Entry 6SIQ (X-ray diffraction, 1.60 A resolution); this record covers chains A and P.

# Chain A
Protein: 14-3-3 protein sigma
Organism: Homo sapiens
UniProtKB: P31947 (1433S_HUMAN); residues 1-231 here = UniProt positions 1-231
Chain sequence (236 residues; each row starts with the number of its first residue; numbers below 1 keep their minus sign (Gly-4 is residue -4)):
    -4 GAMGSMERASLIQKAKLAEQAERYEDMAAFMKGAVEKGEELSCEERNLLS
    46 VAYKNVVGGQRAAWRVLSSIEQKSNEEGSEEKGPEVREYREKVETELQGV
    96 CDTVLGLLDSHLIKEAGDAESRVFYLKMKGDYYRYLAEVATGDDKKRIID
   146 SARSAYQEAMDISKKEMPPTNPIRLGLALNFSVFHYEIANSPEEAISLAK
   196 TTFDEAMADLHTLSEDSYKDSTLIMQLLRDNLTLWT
Not modelled in the structure: 71-78
Construct notes: expression tag (-4 to 0)
UniProt features mapped onto this chain:
  - site (Interaction with phosphoserine on interacting protein): Arg56, Arg129
  - modified residue (Phosphoserine): Ser5, Ser74
Ligand contacts:
  - LF5 (4-chloranyl-7-propan-2-yloxy-1-benzothiophene-2-carboximidamide), molecule 1: Glu14, Cys38, Glu39, Asn42, Leu43, Val46
  - LF5, molecule 2: Gln93, Asp97, Leu100, Tyr128, Leu131, Asp139, Arg142, Ile143

# Chain P
Protein: Cellular tumor antigen p53
UniProtKB: P04637 (P53_HUMAN); numbering as in UniProt (aligned over 382-393)
Chain sequence (12 residues; row label = number of the first residue in the row):
   382 KLMFKTEGPDSD
Not modelled in the structure: 382-383
Modified positions: Thr387 (phosphothreonine; TPO)
UniProt features mapped onto this chain:
  - modified residue: Lys382 (N6,N6-dimethyllysine), Ser392 (Phosphoserine)
  - cross-link: Lys386 (Glycyl lysine isopeptide (Lys-Gly) (interchain with G-Cter in SUMO))
  - natural variant: Phe385 (F385L: In a sporadic cancer), Gly389 (G389W: In a sporadic cancer), Ser392 (S392L: In a sporadic cancer)
  - mutagenesis: Lys382 (K382A: Abolishes acetylation by CREBBP; K382R: Abolishes monomethylation by KMT5A), Leu383 (L383A: Abolishes S-315 phosphorylation by CDK2/cyclin A), Phe385 (F385A: Reduced SUMO1 conjugation), Lys386 (K386A: Abolishes SUMO1 conjugation, in vitro and in vivo), Thr387 (T387A: No effect SUMO1 conjugation), Glu388 (E388A: Abolishes SUMO1 conjugation), Ser392 (S392D: Mimics phosphorylation; promotes ability to undergo liquid-liquid phase separation; S392E: Abolished ability to undergo liquid-liquid phase separation)

# Chain A / chain P interface
Residue-residue contacts (32; chain A residue first):
  Lys49(A) - Thr387(P)
  Lys49(A) - Glu388(P)  hydrogen bond (side chain-backbone)
  Lys49(A) - Pro390(P)  hydrogen bond (side chain-backbone)
  Lys49(A) - Ser392(P)  hydrogen bond (backbone-side chain)
  Asn50(A) - Pro390(P)
  Asn50(A) - Ser392(P)
  Gly53(A) - Ser392(P)
  Gly53(A) - Asp393(P)
  Gly54(A) - Ser392(P)
  Arg56(A) - Met384(P)
  Arg56(A) - Thr387(P)
  Arg56(A) - Asp393(P)  salt bridge
  Ala57(A) - Asp393(P)
  Arg60(A) - Met384(P)
  Arg60(A) - Asp393(P)  salt bridge
  Lys122(A) - Glu388(P)  salt bridge
  Arg129(A) - Thr387(P)
  Tyr130(A) - Thr387(P)
  Leu174(A) - Lys386(P)
  Leu174(A) - Thr387(P)
  Leu174(A) - Glu388(P)
  Asn175(A) - Thr387(P)
  Asn175(A) - Glu388(P)  hydrogen bond (side chain-backbone)
  Val178(A) - Lys386(P)
  Val178(A) - Thr387(P)
  Tyr181(A) - Phe385(P)  hydrophobic
  Glu182(A) - Phe385(P)
  Asp225(A) - Lys386(P)  salt bridge
  Asn226(A) - Phe385(P)
  Asn226(A) - Lys386(P)  hydrogen bond (side chain-backbone)
  Leu229(A) - Phe385(P)  hydrophobic
  Trp230(A) - Phe385(P)
Interface residues without a listed pair, chain A (23 interface residues in all): Val46, Glu133, Gly171, Leu222
Interface residues without a listed pair, chain P (9 interface residues in all): Gly389

# Overview
Chain A and chain P form an interface of 23 and 9 residues respectively, with 5 hydrogen bonds and 4 salt
bridges. Among the polar pairs are Arg56(A)-Asp393(P), Arg60(A)-Asp393(P) and Lys122(A)-Glu388(P). Ligands of
chain A: compound LF5.
Chain A is 14-3-3 protein sigma (Homo sapiens) and chain P is Cellular tumor antigen p53; the structure,
Fragment AZ-012 binding at the p53pT387/14-3-3 sigma interface, was determined by X-ray diffraction (same
publication as 6R5L, 6RHC, 6RJL, 6RJQ, 6RJZ, 6RK8 and 24 further entries).
